Entry 8G0A (electron microscopy, 2.90 A resolution); this record covers chains d and a of the 20 polymer chains in the assembly.

== Chain d ==
Molecule: ATP synthase subunit b-delta
Source organism: Mycolicibacterium smegmatis MC2 155
UniProt: A0R203 (ATPFD_MYCS2); residue numbers follow UniProt; this construct covers 1-445
Amino-acid sequence (445 residues; numbered 1 to 445; the number before each row is that of its first residue):
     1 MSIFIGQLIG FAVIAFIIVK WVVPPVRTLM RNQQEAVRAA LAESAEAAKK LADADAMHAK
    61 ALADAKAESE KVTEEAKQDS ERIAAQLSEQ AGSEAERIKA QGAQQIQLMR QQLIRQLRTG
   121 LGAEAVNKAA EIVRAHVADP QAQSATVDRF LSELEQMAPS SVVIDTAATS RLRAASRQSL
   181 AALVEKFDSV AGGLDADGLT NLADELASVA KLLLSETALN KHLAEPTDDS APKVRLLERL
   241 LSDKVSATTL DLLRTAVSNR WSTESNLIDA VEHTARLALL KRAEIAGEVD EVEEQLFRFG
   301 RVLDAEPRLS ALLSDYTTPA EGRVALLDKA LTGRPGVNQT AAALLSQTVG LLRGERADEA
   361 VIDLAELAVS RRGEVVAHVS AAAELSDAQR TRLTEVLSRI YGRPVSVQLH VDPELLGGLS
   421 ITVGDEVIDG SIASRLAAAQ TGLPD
Unresolved in the structure: 158-168, 445

== Chain a ==
Molecule: ATP synthase subunit a
Source organism: Mycolicibacterium smegmatis MC2 155
UniProt: A0R206 (A0R206_MYCS2); numbering as in UniProt (aligned over 1-252)
Amino-acid sequence (252 residues; each row starts with the number of its first residue):
     1 MLAAEEGGAA IHVGHHTLVF ELFGMTFNGD TILATAVTAV IVIALAFYLR AKVTSTGVPS
    61 GVQLFWEALT IQMRQQIEGS IGMKIAPFVL PLSVTIFVFI LISNWLAVLP LQYGGADGAA
   121 AELYKAPASD INFVLALALF VFVCYHAAGI WRRGIVGHPI KVVKGHVAFL APINIVEELA
   181 KPISLALRLF GNIFAGGILV ALIAMFPWYI QWFPNAVWKT FDLFVGLIQA FIFSLLTILY
   241 FSQSMELDHE DH
Unresolved in the structure: 1-9, 116-117, 247-252
Ligand contacts: SQC (3-[4-(morpholin-4-yl)phenyl]-4-{[(pyridin-2-yl)methyl]amino}cyclobut-3-ene-1,2-dione): His166, Ile173, Asn174, Glu177, Ala180, Lys181, Ser184, Arg188, Leu236, Leu239, Tyr240, Gln243

== Interface between chain d and chain a ==
Pairs across the interface (34):
  Ser2(d) - Trp208(a)
  Ser2(d) - Gln211(a)
  Ile3(d) - Tyr113(a)
  Ile3(d) - Gly114(a)
  Ile3(d) - Gly118(a)
  Ile3(d) - Ala204(a)
  Ile3(d) - Gln211(a)  hydrogen bond (backbone-side chain)
  Phe4(d) - Gln112(a)
  Gly6(d) - Trp208(a)
  Gly6(d) - Gln211(a)
  Gly6(d) - Trp212(a)
  Gln7(d) - Pro110(a)  hydrogen bond (side chain-backbone)
  Gln7(d) - Leu111(a)
  Gln7(d) - Gln112(a)  hydrogen bond (side chain-backbone)
  Gln7(d) - Gln211(a)
  Gln7(d) - Asn215(a)
  Leu8(d) - Pro110(a)  hydrophobic
  Ile9(d) - Trp208(a)  hydrophobic
  Ile9(d) - Trp212(a)  hydrophobic
  Gly10(d) - Trp212(a)
  Gly10(d) - Ala216(a)
  Phe11(d) - Val108(a)
  Phe11(d) - Pro110(a)  hydrophobic
  Phe11(d) - Lys219(a)
  Val13(d) - Trp212(a)  hydrophobic
  Val13(d) - Ala216(a)  hydrophobic
  Ile14(d) - Lys219(a)
  Ile14(d) - Thr220(a)
  Met30(d) - Leu64(a)
  Gln34(d) - Val58(a)
  Gln34(d) - Pro59(a)  hydrogen bond (side chain-backbone)
  Gln34(d) - Ser60(a)
  Gln34(d) - Leu64(a)
  Val37(d) - Pro59(a)
Other interface residues (no listed pair), chain d (15 interface residues in all): Ile18
Other interface residues (no listed pair), chain a (23 interface residues in all): Gly61, Leu109, Ala120, Leu223

== Overview ==
15 residues of chain d and 23 residues of chain a are in contact, with 4 hydrogen bonds. Among the polar pairs
are Ile3(d)-Gln211(a), Gln7(d)-Pro110(a) and Gln7(d)-Gln112(a). Ligands of chain a: compound SQC.
Chain d is ATP synthase subunit b-delta and chain a is ATP synthase subunit a, both from Mycolicibacterium
smegmatis MC2 155; the structure, Cryo-EM structure of SQ31f-bound Mycobacterium smegmatis ATP synthase
rotational state 3, was determined by electron microscopy, deposited together with 8G07, 8G08, 8G09, 8G0B,
8G0C, 8G0D and 8G0E.
